2GLO - chains B and A of the 3 polymer chains in the assembly; structure by solution NMR.

# Chain B
Molecule: 12-nt DNA strand
Sequence (12 nucleotides; numbered 1 to 12; the number before each row is that of its first residue):
     1 TGAGGCGTCA AC

# Chain A
Molecule: brinker CG9653-PA
From: Drosophila melanogaster
Notes: fragment: Brinker DNA binding domain (residues 43-101)
Reference sequence: Q9XTN4 (Q9XTN4_DROME); residue numbers follow UniProt; this construct covers 43-101
Chain sequence (59 residues; each row starts with the number of its first residue):
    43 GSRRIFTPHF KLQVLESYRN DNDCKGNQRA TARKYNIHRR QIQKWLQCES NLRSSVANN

# Interface between chain B and chain A
Pairs across the interface (19; chain B residue first):
  DA3(B) with Asn69(A), phosphate contact; Arg71(A), phosphate contact
  DG4(B) with Gly68(A), phosphate contact; Asn69(A), phosphate contact; Gln70(A), sugar contact; Arg71(A), phosphate contact; Arg81(A), phosphate contact
  DG5(B) with Gln70(A), phosphate contact; Gln85(A), phosphate contact
  DC6(B) with Arg82(A), base contact; Gln85(A), base contact; Gln89(A), phosphate contact
  DG7(B) with Arg82(A), base contact; Lys86(A), base contact
  DT8(B) with Lys86(A), base contact
  DA10(B) with Arg45(A), base contact
  DA11(B) with Gly43(A), sugar contact; Arg45(A), sugar contact
  DC12(B) with Arg45(A), sugar contact

# Overview
Chain B and chain A form an interface of 9 and 11 residues respectively.
Chain B is a 12-nt DNA strand and chain A is brinker CG9653-PA (Drosophila melanogaster); the structure,
Solution structure of the Brinker DNA binding domain in complex with the omb enhancer, was determined by
solution NMR.
